PDB entry 4X9M | X-ray diffraction, 2.40 A resolution | chain A

== Chain A ==
Protein: L-alpha-glycerophosphate oxidase
From: Mycoplasma pneumoniae (strain ATCC 29342 / M129)
UniProt: P75063 (Y051_MYCPN); residue numbers follow UniProt; this construct covers 1-384
Amino-acid sequence (418 residues; each row starts with the number of its first residue; numbers below 1 keep their minus sign (Met-33 is residue -33)):
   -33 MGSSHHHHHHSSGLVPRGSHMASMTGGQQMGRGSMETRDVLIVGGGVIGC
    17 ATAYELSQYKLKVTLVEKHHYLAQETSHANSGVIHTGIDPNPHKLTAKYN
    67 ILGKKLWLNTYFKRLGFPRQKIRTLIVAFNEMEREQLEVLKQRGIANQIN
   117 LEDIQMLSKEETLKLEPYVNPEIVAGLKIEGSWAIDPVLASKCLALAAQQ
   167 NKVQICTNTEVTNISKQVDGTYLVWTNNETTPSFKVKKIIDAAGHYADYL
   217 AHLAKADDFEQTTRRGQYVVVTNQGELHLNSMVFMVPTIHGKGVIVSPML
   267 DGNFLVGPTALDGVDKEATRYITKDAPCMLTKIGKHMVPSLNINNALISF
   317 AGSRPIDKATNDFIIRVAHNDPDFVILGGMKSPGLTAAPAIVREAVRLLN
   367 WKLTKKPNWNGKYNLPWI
Not modelled in the structure: -33 to 0
Sequence notes: initiating methionine (-33); expression tag (-32 to 0)
UniProt features mapped onto this chain:
  - active site: His51 (Proton acceptor)
  - binding site (FAD): Ile14, Glu33, Thr42, Ser43, Ser47 to Val49, Val177, Met346, Lys347, Thr352
  - binding site (sn-glycerol 3-phosphate): Ser47, His51, Lys258, Arg320, Ser348
  - lipidation: Cys16 (N-palmitoyl cysteine)
Disulfide bonds: Cys294 forms a disulfide with the same residue of a neighbouring copy of this chain
Ion coordination: Ni2+ near His59 (its only coordinating residue here)
Ligand contacts:
  - FAD (flavin-adenine dinucleotide): Val9, Gly10, Gly11, Gly12, Val13, Ile14, Gly15, Val32, Glu33, Lys34, His35, Glu41, Thr42, Ser43, Ala45, Asn46, Ser47, Gly48, Val49, His51, Thr175, Glu176, Val177, Ala208, Ala209, Gly210, Tyr212, Leu216, Tyr234, Pro274, Gly318, Ser319, Arg320, Met346, Lys347, Ser348, Pro349, Gly350, Leu351, Thr352
  - sn-glycerol-3-phosphate (G3P): Ser47, His51, Tyr234, Phe250, Lys258, Gly259, Val260, Ile261, Arg320, Lys347, Ser348
What the authors report for this chain:
  - Ni2+ coordination: His59
  - binding site for flavin-adenine dinucleotide: Thr42 to Asn46, Ser47 to Val49, Ser348, Leu351, Thr352
  - binding site for sn-glycerol-3-phosphate: His51, Phe250, Lys258, Gly259, Arg320, Lys347, Ser348 (proposed by the authors, not directly observed)
  - catalytic residues: His51 (proposed by the authors, not directly observed)
  - contacts within the chain: Ser47-Tyr234

== Overview ==
Ligands of chain A: flavin-adenine dinucleotide and sn-glycerol-3-phosphate. UniProt lists active-site residue
His51, 11 FAD-binding residues and 5 sn-glycerol 3-phosphate-binding residues. The paper reports the catalytic
residue His51; a binding site for sn-glycerol-3-phosphate at His51, Phe250 and Lys258 among others.
Chain A is L-alpha-glycerophosphate oxidase (Mycoplasma pneumoniae (strain ATCC 29342 / M129)); the structure,
Oxidized L-alpha-Glycerophosphate Oxidase from Mycoplasma pneumoniae with FAD bound, was determined by X-ray
diffraction (same publication as 4X9N).
